Entry 8YJT (electron microscopy, 5.90 A resolution (low resolution: residue-level contacts below are approximate; hydrogen-bond / salt-bridge calls are withheld)); this record covers chains o and p of the 204 polymer chains in the assembly.

[Chain o (and p)]
Molecule: Flagellar motor switch protein FliN
Organism: Salmonella enterica subsp. enterica serovar Typhimurium str. LT2
Notes: chain p of this document is another copy of the same molecule, construct and numbering; everything in this record applies to it too
UniProtKB: P26419 (FLIN_SALTY); residue numbers follow UniProt; this construct covers 1-137
Chain sequence (137 residues; each row starts with the number of its first residue):
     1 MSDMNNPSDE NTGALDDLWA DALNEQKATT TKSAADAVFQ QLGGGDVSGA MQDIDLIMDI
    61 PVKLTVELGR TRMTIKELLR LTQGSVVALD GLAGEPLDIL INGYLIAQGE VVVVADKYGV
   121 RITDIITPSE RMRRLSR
Disordered / not traced: 1-50

[Interface between chain o and chain p]
Contacting residue pairs - 66 pairs, chain o then chain p:
  I57(o) - I75(p)
  M58(o) - T74(p)
  M58(o) - I75(p)
  M58(o) - K76(p)
  M58(o) - L79(p)
  I60(o) - I75(p)
  P61(o) - M73(p)
  V62(o) - R72(p)
  V62(o) - M73(p)
  V62(o) - I75(p)
  K63(o) - R70(p)
  K63(o) - T71(p)
  L64(o) - R70(p)
  L64(o) - T71(p)
  T65(o) - E67(p)
  V66(o) - E67(p)
  V66(o) - L68(p)
  V66(o) - G69(p)
  E67(o) - T65(p)
  E67(o) - V66(p)
  E67(o) - E67(p)
  L68(o) - V66(p)
  L68(o) - L68(p)
  L68(o) - V111(p)
  G69(o) - T65(p)
  G69(o) - V66(p)
  R70(o) - K63(p)
  R70(o) - L64(p)
  T71(o) - K63(p)
  T71(o) - L64(p)
  R72(o) - V62(p)
  M73(o) - V62(p)
  T74(o) - M58(p)
  K76(o) - M58(p)
  L81(o) - I122(p)
  Q83(o) - T123(p)
  G84(o) - R121(p)
  G84(o) - I122(p)
  S85(o) - V120(p)
  S85(o) - R121(p)
  S85(o) - I122(p)
  V86(o) - V120(p)
  V86(o) - R121(p)
  V87(o) - G119(p)
  V87(o) - V120(p)
  V87(o) - I122(p)
  L89(o) - V66(p)
  L89(o) - Y118(p)
  G91(o) - Y118(p)
  L92(o) - D116(p)
  L92(o) - K117(p)
  L92(o) - Y118(p)
  A93(o) - D116(p)
  A93(o) - Y118(p)
  G94(o) - Y118(p)
  V114(o) - V86(p)
  D116(o) - A93(p)
  Y118(o) - A88(p)
  Y118(o) - L89(p)
  Y118(o) - L92(p)
  Y118(o) - A93(p)
  Y118(o) - G94(p)
  G119(o) - V87(p)
  V120(o) - S85(p)
  V120(o) - V87(p)
  I122(o) - G84(p)
Interface residues without a listed pair, chain o (42 interface residues in all): I54, I75, T82, A88, L97, V111, R121
Interface residues without a listed pair, chain p (38 interface residues in all): I57, L97, V112

[In short]
42 residues of chain o and 38 residues of chain p are in contact.
Both chains are Flagellar motor switch protein FliN (Salmonella enterica subsp. enterica serovar Typhimurium
str. LT2). Entry 8YJT (Cryo-EM structure of the flagellar C ring in the CCW state) was determined by electron
microscopy, deposited together with 8WHT, 8WIW, 8WK3, 8WK4, 8WKI, 8WKK and 11 further entries.
